PDB entry 6WB9 | electron microscopy, 3.00 A resolution | chains 5 and 6 of the 8 polymer chains in the assembly

[Chain 5]
Name: ER membrane protein complex subunit 5
From: Saccharomyces cerevisiae W303
UniProtKB: P40540 (EMC5_YEAST); residue numbers follow UniProt; this construct covers 1-141
Chain sequence (141 residues; numbered 1 to 141; the number before each row is that of its first residue):
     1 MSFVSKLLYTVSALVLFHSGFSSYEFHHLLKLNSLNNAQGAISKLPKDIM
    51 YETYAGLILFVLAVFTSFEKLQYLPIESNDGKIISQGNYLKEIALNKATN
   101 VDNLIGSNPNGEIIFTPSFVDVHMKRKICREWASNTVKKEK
Disordered / not traced: 1, 36-41, 136-141

[Chain 6]
Name: ER membrane protein complex subunit 6
From: Saccharomyces cerevisiae W303
UniProtKB: Q12431 (EMC6_YEAST); residues 1-108 here = UniProt positions 1-108
Chain sequence (108 residues; numbered 1 to 108; the number before each row is that of its first residue):
     1 MSSNEEVFTQINATANVVDNKKRLLFVQDSSALVLGLVAGFLQIESVHGF
    51 IWFLILYNLINVIYIVWICQLQPGKFYQSPLQDIFFESFFREITGFVMAW
   101 TFGYALIG
Disordered / not traced: 1-9, 108
Sequence notes: conflict Gln82 (His in Q12431)

[Interface between chain 5 and chain 6]
Residue-residue contacts (71; chain 5 residue first):
  Tyr9(5) - Phe26(6)
  Leu16(5) - Val34(6)  hydrophobic
  Leu16(5) - Val38(6)  hydrophobic
  Leu16(5) - Phe41(6)
  Gly20(5) - Phe41(6)
  Gly20(5) - Ile107(6)
  Ser23(5) - Phe41(6)  hydrogen bond (side chain-backbone)
  Ser23(5) - Ile107(6)
  Tyr24(5) - Leu106(6)
  Tyr24(5) - Ile107(6)  hydrophobic
  His27(5) - Gln43(6)
  His27(5) - Ile107(6)
  His28(5) - Ile107(6)
  Lys31(5) - Ile107(6)
  Leu45(5) - Leu42(6)
  Met50(5) - Leu42(6)  hydrophobic
  Thr53(5) - Leu42(6)
  Tyr54(5) - Leu42(6)  hydrophobic
  Tyr54(5) - Trp52(6)  hydrophobic
  Leu57(5) - Leu35(6)  hydrophobic
  Leu57(5) - Trp52(6)  hydrophobic
  Leu57(5) - Leu56(6)  hydrophobic
  Phe60(5) - Ser30(6)
  Phe60(5) - Val34(6)  hydrophobic
  Val61(5) - Ile60(6)  hydrophobic
  Val64(5) - Val27(6)  hydrophobic
  Val64(5) - Ser30(6)
  Phe65(5) - Ile60(6)
  Phe65(5) - Ile63(6)  hydrophobic
  Phe65(5) - Tyr64(6)  hydrophobic
  Phe65(5) - Trp67(6)
  Phe65(5) - Ile68(6)  hydrophobic
  Ser67(5) - Phe26(6)
  Phe68(5) - Arg23(6)
  Phe68(5) - Val27(6)  hydrophobic
  Phe68(5) - Tyr64(6)  hydrophobic
  Phe68(5) - Ile68(6)  hydrophobic
  Lys70(5) - Gln70(6)  hydrogen bond
  Gly87(5) - Gln70(6)  hydrogen bond (backbone-side chain)
  Asn88(5) - Gln70(6)
  Tyr89(5) - Trp67(6)
  Tyr89(5) - Ile68(6)
  Tyr89(5) - Gln70(6)
  Leu90(5) - Asn20(6)
  Leu90(5) - Tyr64(6)
  Leu90(5) - Ile68(6)  hydrophobic
  Leu90(5) - Cys69(6)  hydrophobic
  Leu90(5) - Phe76(6)
  Leu90(5) - Tyr77(6)
  Lys91(5) - Asn16(6)
  Lys91(5) - Asp19(6)  salt bridge
  Lys91(5) - Asn20(6)  hydrogen bond (backbone-side chain)
  Lys91(5) - Phe76(6)
  Glu92(5) - Asn16(6)  hydrogen bond (backbone-side chain)
  Glu92(5) - Lys75(6)  salt bridge
  Glu92(5) - Phe76(6)
  Ile93(5) - Asn12(6)
  Ile93(5) - Ala13(6)  hydrogen bond (backbone-backbone)
  Ile93(5) - Asn16(6)
  Ile93(5) - Val17(6)  hydrophobic
  Ile93(5) - Asn20(6)
  Ile93(5) - Lys75(6)  hydrogen bond (backbone-backbone)
  Ile93(5) - Phe76(6)
  Ile93(5) - Tyr77(6)
  Ile93(5) - Gln78(6)
  Ala94(5) - Gln10(6)
  Ala94(5) - Ile11(6)
  Leu95(5) - Ile11(6)  hydrogen bond (backbone-backbone)
  Leu95(5) - Ala13(6)  hydrophobic
  Ala98(5) - Ala13(6)  hydrophobic
  Ala98(5) - Asn16(6)
Other interface residues (no listed pair), chain 6 (34 interface residues in all): Gly74

[Overview]
The interface between chain 5 and chain 6 involves 30 residues on one side and 34 on the other; the contacts
include 8 hydrogen bonds and 2 salt bridges. Polar pairs include Lys91(5)-Asp19(6), Glu92(5)-Lys75(6) and
Ser23(5)-Phe41(6).
Chain 5 is ER membrane protein complex subunit 5 and chain 6 is ER membrane protein complex subunit 6, both
from Saccharomyces cerevisiae W303; the structure, Structure of the S. cerevisiae ER membrane complex, was
determined by electron microscopy.
